PDB entry 8IHT | electron microscopy, 3.72 A resolution | chains A and I of the 16 polymer chains in the assembly

Chain A:
Protein: Histone H3
Source organism: Xenopus laevis
Reference sequence: A0A310TTQ1 (A0A310TTQ1_XENLA); residues 1-135 here correspond to UniProt positions 2-136 (UniProt number = residue number + 1)
Chain sequence (135 residues; numbered 1 to 135; the number before each row is that of its first residue):
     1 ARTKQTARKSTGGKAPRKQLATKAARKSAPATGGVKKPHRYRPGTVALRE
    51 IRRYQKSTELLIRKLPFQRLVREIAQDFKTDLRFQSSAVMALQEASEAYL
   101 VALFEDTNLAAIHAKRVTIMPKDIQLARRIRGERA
Not modelled in the structure: 25-37, 135
Construct notes: engineered mutation Ala110 (Cys111 in A0A310TTQ1)
Modified / non-standard residues: Lys36 (2-{[(2R)-2-amino-2-carboxyethyl]sulfanyl}-N,N,N-trimethylethanaminium; ML3)

Chain I:
Molecule: 164-nt DNA strand
Source organism: Xenopus laevis
Sequence (164 nucleotides; row label = number of the first residue in the row; numbers below 1 keep their minus sign (DT-91 is residue -91)):
   -91 TCGCCCTTACTGGCCGCCCTGGAGAATCCCGGTGCCGAGGCCGCTCAATT
   -41 GGTCGTAGACAGCTCTAGCACCGCTTAAACGCACGTACGCGCTGTCCCCC
     9 GCGTTTTAACCGCCAAGGGGATTACTCCCTAGTCTCCAGGCACGTGTCAG
    59 ATATATACATCCTG
Not modelled in the structure: -91 to -86

How chain A and chain I interact:
Contacting residue pairs - 16 pairs, chain A then chain I:
  Arg40(A) with DC70(I), phosphate contact; DT71(I), phosphate contact
  Tyr41(A) with DC70(I), phosphate contact
  Arg42(A) with DA-5(I), salt bridge to the phosphate; DC70(I), hydrogen bond to the phosphate
  Thr45(A) with DC70(I), hydrogen bond to the phosphate
  Arg63(A) with DA-13(I), salt bridge to the phosphate
  Arg72(A) with DC-23(I), salt bridge to the phosphate
  Arg83(A) with DC-23(I), hydrogen bond to the sugar
  Phe84(A) with DG-24(I), sugar contact; DC-23(I), hydrogen bond to the phosphate
  Gln85(A) with DG-24(I), phosphate contact
  Ser86(A) with DG-24(I), hydrogen bond to the phosphate
  Arg116(A) with DG-3(I), phosphate contact
  Val117(A) with DG-3(I), hydrogen bond to the phosphate
  Thr118(A) with DG-3(I), hydrogen bond to the phosphate
Also at the interface, not in a pair above, chain A (16 interface residues in all): Pro43, Ser87, Lys122
Also at the interface, not in a pair above, chain I (11 interface residues in all): DA-25, DA-14, DC-2, DC69

In short:
16 residues of chain A face 11 of chain I across their interface; the contacts include 7 hydrogen bonds and 3
salt bridges. Among the polar pairs are Arg83(A)-DC-23(I), Arg42(A)-DC70(I) and Thr45(A)-DC70(I).
Here chain A is Histone H3 and chain I is a 164-nt DNA strand, both from Xenopus laevis. Entry 8IHT (Rpd3S
bound to the nucleosome) was determined by electron microscopy together with 8IHM and 8IHN from the same
study.
